PDB entry 9GGI | X-ray diffraction, 1.55 A resolution | chains A and B of the 4 polymer chains in the assembly

== Chain A (and B) ==
Name: Argininosuccinate lyase, chloroplastic
Organism: Arabidopsis thaliana
Notes: EC 4.3.2.1; chain B of this document is another copy of the same molecule, construct and numbering; everything in this record applies to it too
UniProt: Q9LEU8 (ARLY_ARATH); residue numbers follow UniProt; this construct covers 56-517
Amino-acid sequence (465 residues; row label = number of the first residue in the row):
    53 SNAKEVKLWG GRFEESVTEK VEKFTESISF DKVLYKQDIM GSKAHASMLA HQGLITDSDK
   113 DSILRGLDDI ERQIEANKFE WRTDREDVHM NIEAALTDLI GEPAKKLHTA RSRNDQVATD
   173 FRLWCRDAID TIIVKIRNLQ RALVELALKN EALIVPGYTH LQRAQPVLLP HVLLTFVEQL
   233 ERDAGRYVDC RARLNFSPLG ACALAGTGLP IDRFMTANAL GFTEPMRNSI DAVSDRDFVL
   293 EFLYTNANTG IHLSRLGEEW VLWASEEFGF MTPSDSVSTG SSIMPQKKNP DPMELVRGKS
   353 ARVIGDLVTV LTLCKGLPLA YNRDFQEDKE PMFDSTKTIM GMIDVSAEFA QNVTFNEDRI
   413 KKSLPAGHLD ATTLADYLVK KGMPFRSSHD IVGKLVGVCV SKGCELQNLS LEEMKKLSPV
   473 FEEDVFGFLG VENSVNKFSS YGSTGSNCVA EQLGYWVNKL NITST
Unresolved in the structure: 53-66, 454 (chain B: 53-62, 516-517)
Disulfide bonds: Cys451-Cys456
Sequence notes: expression tag (53-55)
Swiss-Prot annotation at these positions:
  - active site: His212 (Proton acceptor), Ser333 (Proton donor)
  - binding site (2-(N(omega)-L-arginino)succinate): Ser79, Asn166, Thr211, Asn341, Tyr373, Gln378, Lys381
  - site: Glu346 (Increases basicity of active site His)

== Chain A / chain B interface ==
Pairs across the interface (190; chain A residue first):
  Leu106(A) with Val431(B), hydrophobic
  Lys157(A) with Arg438(B)
  His160(A) with Phe437(B)
  Thr161(A) with Phe437(B)
  Asn166(A) with Thr211(B)
  Gly209(A) with Leu256(B)
  Tyr210(A) with Leu256(B); Leu371(B); Ala372(B), hydrogen bond (backbone-backbone)
  Thr211(A) with Asn166(B); Ala255(B); Tyr373(B)
  His212(A) with Tyr373(B), hydrogen bond (backbone-backbone); Asn374(B); Arg375(B)
  Ala216(A) with Leu256(B), hydrophobic
  Gln217(A) with Ala255(B); Leu256(B); Ala257(B); Gly258(B)
  Val219(A) with Ala257(B), hydrophobic
  His223(A) with Asn280(B), hydrogen bond (backbone-side chain); Ser281(B), hydrogen bond; Ile282(B)
  Val224(A) with Ile282(B), hydrophobic
  Leu226(A) with Asn280(B)
  Thr227(A) with Asn280(B), hydrogen bond; Ile282(B); Asp283(B)
  Phe228(A) with Leu371(B), hydrophobic
  Glu230(A) with Arg279(B), salt bridge; Asp283(B)
  Gln231(A) with Asp283(B)
  Arg234(A) with Arg245(B); Met278(B); Asp283(B), salt bridge; Asp287(B), salt bridge; Asp289(B), salt bridge
  Gly237(A) with Arg245(B), hydrogen bond (backbone-side chain)
  Arg238(A) with Arg245(B); Asp289(B), salt bridge; Glu293(B), salt bridge
  Asp241(A) with Asp241(B); Arg245(B), salt bridge
  Arg245(A) with Arg234(B); Gly237(B), hydrogen bond (side chain-backbone); Arg238(B); Asp241(B), salt bridge
  Gly252(A) with Ser492(B)
  Ala255(A) with Thr211(B)
  Leu256(A) with Gly209(B); Tyr210(B); Thr211(B); Ala216(B), hydrophobic; Gln217(B); Val219(B), hydrophobic
  Ala257(A) with Val219(B), hydrophobic; Phe490(B); Ser495(B); Thr496(B), hydrogen bond (backbone-backbone)
  Gly258(A) with Phe490(B); Ser492(B); Ser495(B)
  Thr259(A) with Asp428(B); Phe490(B); Ser491(B), hydrogen bond (backbone-backbone); Ser492(B), hydrogen bond (backbone-side chain)
  Gly260(A) with Asp428(B), hydrogen bond (backbone-side chain); Lys432(B), hydrogen bond (backbone-side chain); Lys489(B); Ser491(B), hydrogen bond (backbone-side chain)
  Leu261(A) with Asp428(B); Val431(B), hydrophobic; Lys432(B)
  Arg265(A) with Tyr493(B), hydrogen bond (side chain-backbone)
  Phe266(A) with Tyr493(B), hydrophobic
  Pro277(A) with Tyr493(B)
  Met278(A) with Arg234(B)
  Arg279(A) with Glu230(B); Tyr493(B); Gly494(B); Gln504(B), hydrogen bond; Tyr507(B)
  Asn280(A) with His223(B), hydrogen bond (side chain-backbone); Leu226(B); Thr227(B), hydrogen bond; Gly494(B)
  Ser281(A) with His223(B), hydrogen bond; Gly494(B), hydrogen bond (backbone-backbone)
  Ile282(A) with His223(B); Val224(B), hydrophobic; Thr227(B)
  Asp283(A) with Thr227(B); Glu230(B); Gln231(B); Arg234(B), salt bridge
  Ser286(A) with Arg307(B), hydrogen bond (backbone-side chain)
  Asp287(A) with Arg234(B), salt bridge
  Asp289(A) with Arg234(B), salt bridge; Arg238(B), salt bridge; Asn300(B); His304(B), salt bridge
  Leu292(A) with Tyr296(B); Asn300(B); Ile303(B), hydrophobic
  Glu293(A) with Arg238(B), salt bridge; Tyr296(B), hydrogen bond (backbone-side chain)
  Tyr296(A) with Leu292(B); Glu293(B), hydrogen bond (side chain-backbone); Tyr296(B), hydrophobic
  Asn300(A) with Asp289(B); Leu292(B)
  Ile303(A) with Leu363(B); Cys366(B), hydrophobic; Lys367(B)
  His304(A) with Asp289(B), salt bridge
  Ser306(A) with Lys367(B); Gly368(B), hydrogen bond (side chain-backbone)
  Arg307(A) with Ser286(B), hydrogen bond (side chain-backbone); Cys366(B); Leu369(B), hydrogen bond (side chain-backbone); Pro370(B), hydrogen bond (side chain-backbone); Leu371(B); Ala372(B), hydrogen bond (side chain-backbone); Asn374(B); Phe377(B)
  Glu310(A) with Gly368(B); Pro370(B)
  Glu311(A) with Pro370(B); Leu371(B), hydrogen bond (side chain-backbone)
  Arg349(A) with Lys367(B)
  Ser352(A) with Lys367(B)
  Leu359(A) with Leu363(B), hydrophobic
  Val360(A) with Val360(B), hydrophobic
  Leu363(A) with Ile303(B), hydrophobic; Leu359(B), hydrophobic
  Cys366(A) with Ile303(B), hydrophobic; Arg307(B)
  Lys367(A) with Ser306(B); Arg349(B); Ser352(B)
  Gly368(A) with Ser306(B), hydrogen bond (backbone-side chain); Glu310(B)
  Leu369(A) with Arg307(B), hydrogen bond (backbone-side chain)
  Pro370(A) with Arg307(B), hydrogen bond (backbone-side chain); Glu310(B); Glu311(B)
  Leu371(A) with Tyr210(B); Val224(B), hydrophobic; Phe228(B), hydrophobic; Glu311(B), hydrogen bond (backbone-side chain)
  Ala372(A) with Tyr210(B), hydrogen bond (backbone-backbone); Arg307(B), hydrogen bond (backbone-side chain)
  Tyr373(A) with Tyr210(B); Thr211(B); His212(B), hydrogen bond (backbone-backbone)
  Asn374(A) with Arg307(B)
  Arg375(A) with His212(B)
  Phe377(A) with Arg307(B)
  Asp428(A) with Thr259(B); Gly260(B), hydrogen bond (side chain-backbone); Leu261(B)
  Val431(A) with Leu261(B), hydrophobic
  Lys432(A) with Gly260(B), hydrogen bond (side chain-backbone)
  Phe437(A) with Lys157(B); His160(B); Thr161(B)
  Arg438(A) with Lys157(B), hydrogen bond (side chain-backbone); His160(B)
  Lys489(A) with Gly260(B)
  Phe490(A) with Ala257(B); Gly258(B); Thr259(B)
  Ser491(A) with Thr259(B), hydrogen bond (backbone-backbone); Gly260(B)
  Ser492(A) with Gly252(B); Gly258(B); Thr259(B), hydrogen bond (side chain-backbone)
  Tyr493(A) with Arg265(B), hydrogen bond (backbone-side chain); Phe266(B), hydrophobic; Arg279(B), hydrogen bond
  Gly494(A) with Arg279(B); Asn280(B); Ser281(B), hydrogen bond (backbone-backbone)
  Ser495(A) with Ala257(B); Gly258(B)
  Thr496(A) with Ala257(B), hydrogen bond (backbone-backbone)
  Gln504(A) with Arg279(B), hydrogen bond
  Tyr507(A) with Arg279(B), hydrogen bond
  Trp508(A) with Arg279(B)
Interface residues without a listed pair, chain A (95 interface residues in all): Lys158, Leu213, Pro218, Glu233, Ile263, Ala299, Leu314, Ile356, Pro436
Interface residues without a listed pair, chain B (92 interface residues in all): Leu106, Lys158, Leu213, Ile263, Pro277, Ala299, Leu314, Ile356, Pro436

== Summary ==
The interface between chain A and chain B involves 95 residues on one side and 92 on the other; the contacts
include 46 hydrogen bonds and 15 salt bridges. Polar pairs include Glu230(A)-Arg279(B), Arg234(A)-Asp283(B)
and Arg234(A)-Asp287(B).
Both chains are Argininosuccinate lyase, chloroplastic (Arabidopsis thaliana). Entry 9GGI (Crystal structure
of argininosuccinate lyase from Arabidopsis thaliana (AtASL)) was determined by X-ray diffraction (same
publication as 9GGJ).
